9GC5 - chain A; structure by X-ray diffraction, 1.91 A resolution.

== Chain A ==
Protein: Epidermal growth factor receptor
Source organism: Homo sapiens
Notes: EC 2.7.10.1
UniProtKB: P00533 (EGFR_HUMAN); residues 695-1022 here = UniProt positions 695-1022
Sequence (330 residues; numbered 693 to 1022; the number before each row is that of its first residue):
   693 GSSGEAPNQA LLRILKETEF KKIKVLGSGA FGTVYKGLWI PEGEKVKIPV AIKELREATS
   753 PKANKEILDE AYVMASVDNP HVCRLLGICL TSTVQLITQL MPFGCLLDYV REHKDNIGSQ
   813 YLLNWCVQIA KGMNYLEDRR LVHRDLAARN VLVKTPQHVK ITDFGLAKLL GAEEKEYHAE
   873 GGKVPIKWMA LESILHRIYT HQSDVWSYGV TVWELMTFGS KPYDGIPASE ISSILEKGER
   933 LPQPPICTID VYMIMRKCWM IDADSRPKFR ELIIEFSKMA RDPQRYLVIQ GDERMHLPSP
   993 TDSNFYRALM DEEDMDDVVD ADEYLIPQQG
Unresolved in the structure: 693-698, 862-875, 1013-1022
Construct notes: expression tag (693-694); engineered mutation Arg948 (Val in P00533)
Curated features (UniProtKB/Swiss-Prot):
  - active site: Asp837 (Proton acceptor)
  - binding site (ATP): Leu718 to Val726, Lys745, Thr790, Gln791, Asp855
  - site: Tyr1016 (Important for interaction with PIK3C2B)
  - modified residue: Ser695 (Phosphoserine), Lys745 (N6-(2-hydroxyisobutyryl)lysine), Tyr869 (Phosphotyrosine), Ser991 (Phosphoserine), Ser995 (Phosphoserine), Tyr998 (Phosphotyrosine), Tyr1016 (Phosphotyrosine)
  - cross-link (Glycyl lysine isopeptide (Lys-Gly)): Lys716 (interchain with G-Cter in ubiquitin), Lys737 (interchain with G-Cter in ubiquitin), Lys754 (interchain with G-Cter in ubiquitin), Lys757 (interchain with G-Cter in ubiquitin), Lys867 (interchain with G-Cter in ubiquitin), Lys929 (interchain with G-Cter in ubiquitin), Lys960 (interchain with G-Cter in ubiquitin), Lys970 (interchain with G-Cter in ubiquitin)
  - natural variant: Glu709 (E709A: Found in a lung cancer sample; E709G: Found in a lung cancer sample; E709K: Found in a lung cancer sample), Gly719 (G719A: Found in a lung cancer sample; G719C: Found in a lung cancer sample; G719D: Found in a lung cancer sample; G719S: Found in a lung cancer sample), Gly724 (G724S: Found in a lung cancer sample), Glu734 (E734K: Found in a lung cancer sample), Glu746 to Ser752 (sequence variant, change not given here; Found in a lung cancer sample), Glu746 to Thr751 (sequence variant, change not given here; Found in a lung cancer sample), Glu746 to Ala750 (deletion: Found in a lung cancer sample), Glu746 (deletion: Found in a lung cancer sample), Leu747 to Thr751 (deletion: Found in a lung cancer sample), Leu747 to Glu749 (deletion: Found in a lung cancer sample), Leu747 (L747F: Found in a lung cancer sample), Arg748 (R748P: Found in a lung cancer sample), 12 further natural variant entries in UniProt
  - mutagenesis: Pro699 (P699A: Reduced phosphorylation), Asn700 (N700A: Abolishes phosphorylation), Leu704 (L704A: Abolishes phosphorylation), Arg705 (R705A: Abolishes phosphorylation), Ile706 (I706A: Abolishes phosphorylation), Lys745 (K745A/M: Abolishes kinase activity), Asp974 (D974A: Strongly reduced phosphorylation), Arg977 (R977A: Reduced phosphorylation), Glu1005 to Asp1006 (Constitutively activated kinase), Tyr1016 (Y1016F: 50% decrease in interaction with PIK3C2B. 65% decrease in interaction with PIK3C2B; when associated with F-1197. Abolishes interaction with PIK3C2B; when associated with F-1197 and F-1092)
Covalently attached groups: compound A1IZ8 linked to Cys797
Residues lining bound ligands: A1IZ8 (1-[2-[5-(1,3-benzoxazol-4-yl)-2,4-bis(fluoranyl)phenyl]-3-pyrimidin-4-yl-4,6-dihydropyrrolo[3,4-d]imidazol-5-yl]propan-1-one): Val726, Ala743, Ile744, Lys745, Met766, Cys775, Arg776, Leu777, Leu788, Ile789, Thr790, Gln791, Leu792, Met793, Gly796, Asp800, Arg841, Leu844, Thr854, Asp855, Phe856, Leu858

== In short ==
Compound A1IZ8 is covalently linked to Cys797. UniProt lists active-site residue Asp837, 13 ATP-binding
residues and 11 mutagenesis sites.
Chain A is Epidermal growth factor receptor (Homo sapiens); the structure, Highly optimized CNS penetrant
inhibitors of EGFR Exon20 Insertion Mutations, was determined by X-ray diffraction, deposited together with
9GC4, 9GC6, 9GDV and 9HBO.
